Entry 1FS2 (X-ray diffraction, 2.90 A resolution); this record covers chains A and C of the 4 polymer chains in the assembly.

Chain A (and C):
Name: SKP2
Source organism: Homo sapiens
Notes: fragment: residues 101-153; 193-410 (f-box + 8 lrrs); chain C of this document is another copy of the same molecule, construct and numbering; everything in this record applies to it too
UniProtKB: Q13309 (SKP2_HUMAN); residues 101-410 here correspond to UniProt positions 89-398 (UniProt number = residue number - 12)
Amino-acid sequence (272 residues; numbered 101 to 410; 38 numbers in that range are skipped by the numbering (no residue carries them; nothing is unmodelled there); the number before each row is that of its first residue):
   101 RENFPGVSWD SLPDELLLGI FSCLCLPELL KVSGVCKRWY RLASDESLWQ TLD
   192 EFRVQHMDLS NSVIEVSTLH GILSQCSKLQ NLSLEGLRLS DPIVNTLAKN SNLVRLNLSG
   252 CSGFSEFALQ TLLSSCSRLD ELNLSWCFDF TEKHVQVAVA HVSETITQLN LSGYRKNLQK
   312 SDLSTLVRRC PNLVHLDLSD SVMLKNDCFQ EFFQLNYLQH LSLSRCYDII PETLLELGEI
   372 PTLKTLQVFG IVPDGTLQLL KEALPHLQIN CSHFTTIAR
Disordered / not traced: 101-104, 402-410

Interface between chain A and chain C:
Residue-residue contacts (14; chain A residue first):
  S108(A) with K137(C), hydrogen bond
  S111(A) with K137(C); R138(C); R141(C), hydrogen bond (backbone-side chain)
  P113(A) with D114(C); R141(C)
  D114(A) with P113(C); D114(C), hydrogen bond (backbone-side chain); R138(C), salt bridge
  K137(A) with S108(C), hydrogen bond
  R138(A) with D114(C), salt bridge; R138(C)
  R141(A) with S111(C), hydrogen bond (side chain-backbone); P113(C)
Other interface residues (no listed pair), chain A (8 interface residues in all): L112

Summary:
Chain A and chain C form an interface of 8 and 7 residues respectively, with 5 hydrogen bonds and 2 salt
bridges. Polar contacts include D114(A)-R138(C), S108(A)-K137(C) and S111(A)-R141(C).
Both chains are SKP2 (Homo sapiens). Entry 1FS2 (Insights into scf ubiquitin ligases from the structure of the
SKP1-SKP2 complex) was determined by X-ray diffraction, deposited together with 1FS1.
